Entry 8BTP (electron microscopy, 2.75 A resolution); this record covers chains A and J of the 12 polymer chains in the assembly.

== Chain A (and J) ==
Protein: NAD(+) hydrolase ThsA
Organism: Bacillus cereus MSX-D12
Notes: EC 3.2.2.5; chain J of this document is another copy of the same molecule, construct and numbering; everything in this record applies to it too
Reference sequence: J8G6Z1 (THSA_BACCS); numbering as in UniProt (aligned over 1-476)
Sequence (479 residues; each row starts with the number of its first residue; numbers below 1 keep their minus sign (Ser-2 is residue -2)):
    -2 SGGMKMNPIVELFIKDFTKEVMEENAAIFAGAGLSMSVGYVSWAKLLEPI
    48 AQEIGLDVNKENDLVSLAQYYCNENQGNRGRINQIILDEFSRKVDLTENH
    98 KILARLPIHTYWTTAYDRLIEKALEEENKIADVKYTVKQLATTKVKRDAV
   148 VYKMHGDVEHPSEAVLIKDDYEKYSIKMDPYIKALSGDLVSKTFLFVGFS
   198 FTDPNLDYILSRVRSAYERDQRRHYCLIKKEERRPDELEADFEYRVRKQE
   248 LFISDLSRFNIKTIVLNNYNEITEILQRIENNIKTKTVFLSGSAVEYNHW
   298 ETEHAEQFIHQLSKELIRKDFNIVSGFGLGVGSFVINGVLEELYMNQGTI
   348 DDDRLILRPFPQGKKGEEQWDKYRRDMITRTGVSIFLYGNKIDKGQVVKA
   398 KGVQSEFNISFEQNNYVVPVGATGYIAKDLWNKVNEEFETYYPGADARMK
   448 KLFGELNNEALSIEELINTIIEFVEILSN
Not modelled in the structure: -2 to 1, 343-344
Construct notes: expression tag (-2 to 0); engineered mutation Ala112 (Asn in J8G6Z1)
Small-molecule neighbours:
  - etheno-nad (ENA): Gly28, Ala29, Gly30, Leu31, Met33, Ser34, Asn96, Thr111, Gly195, Phe196, Ser197, Thr199, Tyr266, Ile269
  - 1''-3'gc(etheno)ADPR (RK3; (1S,3S,4R,5R,7R,15R,16S,17R)-5-imidazo[2,1-f]purin-3-yl-10,12-bis(oxidanyl)-10,12-bis(oxidanylidene)-2,6,9,11,13,18-hexaoxa-10$l5,12$l5-diphosphatricyclo[13.2.1.03,7]octadecane-4,16,17-triol): Ser288, Gly289, Ser290, Gly323, Phe324, Gly325, Leu326, Phe357, Gln359, Trp367, Arg371, Lys388, Ala397, Lys398, Gly399, Val400, Glu403
Curated features (UniProtKB/Swiss-Prot):
  - active site: His152 (Proton acceptor)
  - binding site (NAD(+)): Ala23, Asp114, His152
  - binding site (3'cADPR): Gly289, Ser290, Leu326, Phe357, Arg371, Lys388, Gly399, Glu403
  - mutagenesis: His152 (H152A: Loss of NAD(+) hydrolase activity, does not oligomerize correctly), Arg371 (R371A: No resistance to phage SPO1, no oligomerization in absence of signal, a little bit of dimer seen in response to signal)
From the paper describing this entry:
  - mutagenesis - N112A: decreased catalytic activity
  - mutagenesis - N72A/Q73A/N75A, R216A/D217A/R220A, R371A, E403A: decreased catalytic activity on 1"-3' gcADPR

== Interface between chain A and chain J ==
Contacting residue pairs - 27 pairs, chain A then chain J:
  Gln81(A) - Thr139(J)
  Gln81(A) - Thr140(J)  hydrogen bond (side chain-backbone)
  Leu84(A) - Thr139(J)
  Asp85(A) - Thr140(J)
  Ser88(A) - Lys141(J)
  Lys90(A) - Asn125(J)  hydrogen bond
  Asn125(A) - Lys90(J)  hydrogen bond
  Tyr132(A) - Tyr132(J)
  Tyr132(A) - His157(J)  hydrogen bond
  Thr133(A) - His157(J)
  Lys135(A) - Ser159(J)
  Gln136(A) - Glu156(J)  hydrogen bond (side chain-backbone)
  Gln136(A) - His157(J)  hydrogen bond
  Thr139(A) - Gln81(J)
  Thr139(A) - Leu84(J)
  Thr140(A) - Gln81(J)  hydrogen bond (backbone-side chain)
  Thr140(A) - Asp85(J)
  Lys141(A) - Ser88(J)
  Lys141(A) - Glu156(J)  salt bridge
  Val142(A) - Asp85(J)
  Glu156(A) - Gln136(J)  hydrogen bond (backbone-side chain)
  Glu156(A) - Lys141(J)  salt bridge
  His157(A) - Tyr132(J)  hydrogen bond
  His157(A) - Thr133(J)
  His157(A) - Gln136(J)  hydrogen bond
  His157(A) - His157(J)
  Ser159(A) - Lys135(J)
Also at the interface, not in a pair above, chain A (21 interface residues in all): Asn80, Arg115, Ala138, Pro158
Also at the interface, not in a pair above, chain J (21 interface residues in all): Asn80, Arg115, Ala138, Val142, Pro158

== Summary ==
The chain A/chain J interface involves 21 residues from each chain, with 10 hydrogen bonds and 2 salt bridges.
Polar contacts include Lys141(A)-Glu156(J), Gln81(A)-Thr140(J) and Lys90(A)-Asn125(J). From the paper:
N72A/Q73A/N75A, R216A/D217A/R220A and R371A of chain A, among others, reduce catalytic activity on 1"-3'
gcADPR; N112A of chain A reduces catalytic activity.
Both chains are NAD(+) hydrolase ThsA (Bacillus cereus MSX-D12). Entry 8BTP (Helical structure of BcThsA in
complex with 1''-3'gc(etheno)ADPR) was determined by electron microscopy together with 8BTN and 8BTO from the
same study.
